Entry 5GAO (electron microscopy, 4.20 A resolution (low resolution: residue-level contacts below are approximate; hydrogen-bond / salt-bridge calls are withheld)); this record covers chains q and V of the 11 polymer chains in the assembly.

[Chain q]
Molecule: Small nuclear ribonucleoprotein F
Organism: Saccharomyces cerevisiae
Reference sequence: P54999 (RUXF_YEAST); residues 1-86 here = UniProt positions 1-86
Chain sequence (86 residues; row label = number of the first residue in the row):
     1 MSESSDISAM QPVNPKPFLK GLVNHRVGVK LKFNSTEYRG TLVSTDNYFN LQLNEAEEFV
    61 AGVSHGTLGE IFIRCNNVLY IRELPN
Unresolved in the structure: 1-11, 84-86

[Chain V]
Molecule: Saccharomyces cerevisiae strain UOA_M2 chromosome 5 sequence
Organism: Saccharomyces cerevisiae
Sequence (96 nucleotides; each row starts with the number of its first residue):
    65 GAAAUUUAAU UAUAAACCAG ACCGUCUCCU CAUGGUCAAU UCGGUGUUCG CUUUUGAAUA
   125 CUUCAAGACU AUGUAGGGAA UUUUUGGAAU ACCUUU
Unresolved in the structure: 65-72, 105-127, 153-160

[Interface between chain q and chain V]
Pairs across the interface (12):
  Lys32(q) - G151(V)
  Phe33(q) - A152(V)
  Asp46(q) - G142(V)
  Asn47(q) - A144(V)
  Tyr48(q) - G142(V)
  Tyr48(q) - A144(V)
  Phe49(q) - A144(V)
  Asn50(q) - G142(V)
  Arg74(q) - G142(V)
  Arg74(q) - U149(V)
  Arg74(q) - G150(V)
  Asn76(q) - G150(V)
Also at the interface, not in a pair above, chain q (10 interface residues in all): Cys75
Also at the interface, not in a pair above, chain V (7 interface residues in all): A143

[Summary]
10 residues of chain q face 7 of chain V across their interface.
Here chain q is Small nuclear ribonucleoprotein F and chain V is Saccharomyces cerevisiae strain UOA_M2
chromosome 5 sequence, both from Saccharomyces cerevisiae. Entry 5GAO (Head region of the yeast spliceosomal
U4/U6.U5 tri-snRNP) was determined by electron microscopy, deposited together with 5GAM, 5GAN and 5GAP.
